6LA2 - chains J and O of the 38 polymer chains in the assembly; structure by X-ray diffraction, 3.89 A resolution.

== Chain J ==
Molecule: 343-nt DNA strand
From: other sequences
Sequence (343 nucleotides; row label = number of the first residue in the row):
     1 CGCTGTTTTT TTTCATGTGC CGGTCTCACA CGTGCCTGGA GACTAGTAAG CGCTTCTAGT
    61 GGCGGTTAAA ACGCGGTAGA CAGCGCGTAC GTGCGTTTAA GCGGTGCTAG AGCTGTCTAC
   121 GACCAATTGA GCGGCCTCGG CACCGGGATG CGTTTTTTTT TTCATACTCG AGCATGCTTT
   181 TTTTTTTCAT GTGCCGGTCT CACACGTGCC TGGAGACTAG TAAGCGCTTC TAGTGGCGGT
   241 TAAAACGCGG TAGACAGCGC GTACGTGCGT TTAAGCGGTG CTAGAGCTGT CTACGACCAA
   301 TTGAGCGGCC TCGGCACCGG GATGCGTTTT TTTTCAGCGG TAC

== Chain O ==
Protein: Histone H3.1
From: Homo sapiens
Reference sequence: P68431 (H31_HUMAN); residues 0-135 here correspond to UniProt positions 1-136 (UniProt number = residue number + 1)
Amino-acid sequence (136 residues; numbered 0 to 135; the number before each row is that of its first residue; numbering starts at 0):
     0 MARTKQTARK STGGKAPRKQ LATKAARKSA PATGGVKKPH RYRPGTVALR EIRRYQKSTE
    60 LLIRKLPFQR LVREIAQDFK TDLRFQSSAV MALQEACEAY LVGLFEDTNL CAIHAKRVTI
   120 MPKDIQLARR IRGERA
Disordered / not traced: 0-36
Swiss-Prot annotation at these positions:
  - modified residue: Arg2 (Asymmetric dimethylarginine), Thr3 (Phosphothreonine), Lys4 (Allysine), Gln5 (5-glutamyl dopamine), Thr6 (Phosphothreonine), Arg8 (Citrulline), Lys9 (N6,N6,N6-trimethyllysine), Ser10 (ADP-ribosylserine), Thr11 (Phosphothreonine), Lys14 (N6-(2-hydroxyisobutyryl)lysine), Arg17 (Asymmetric dimethylarginine), Lys18 (N6-(2-hydroxyisobutyryl)lysine), Lys23 (N6-(2-hydroxyisobutyryl)lysine), Arg26 (Citrulline), Lys27 (N6,N6,N6-trimethyllysine), Ser28 (ADP-ribosylserine), Lys36 (N6,N6,N6-trimethyllysine), Lys37 (N6-methyllysine), Tyr41 (Phosphotyrosine), Lys56 (N6,N6,N6-trimethyllysine) and 8 more in UniProt
  - lipidation: Lys18 (N6-decanoyllysine)

== Interface between chain J and chain O ==
Contacting residue pairs - 30 pairs, chain J then chain O:
  DA15(J) - His39(O)  phosphate contact
  DT16(J) - His39(O)  sugar contact
  DT16(J) - Tyr41(O)  sugar contact
  DG17(J) - Tyr41(O)  sugar contact
  DG17(J) - Arg49(O)  hydrogen bond to the phosphate
  DT18(J) - Arg49(O)  salt bridge to the phosphate
  DG19(J) - Lys56(O)  salt bridge to the phosphate
  DG91(J) - Arg40(O)  base contact
  DG91(J) - Pro43(O)  phosphate contact
  DG91(J) - Gly44(O)  hydrogen bond to the phosphate
  DT92(J) - Arg40(O)  hydrogen bond to the base
  DT92(J) - Tyr41(O)  sugar contact
  DT92(J) - Arg42(O)  phosphate contact
  DT92(J) - Pro43(O)  sugar contact
  DT92(J) - Gly44(O)  hydrogen bond to the phosphate
  DT92(J) - Thr45(O)  hydrogen bond to the phosphate
  DT92(J) - Val46(O)  hydrogen bond to the phosphate
  DT92(J) - Ala47(O)  hydrogen bond to the phosphate
  DG93(J) - His39(O)  phosphate contact
  DG93(J) - Arg40(O)  hydrogen bond to the sugar
  DG93(J) - Tyr41(O)  hydrogen bond to the phosphate
  DA100(J) - Arg63(O)  hydrogen bond to the sugar
  DA100(J) - Leu65(O)  phosphate contact
  DA100(J) - Pro66(O)  phosphate contact
  DA100(J) - Arg69(O)  salt bridge to the phosphate
  DG101(J) - Arg63(O)  sugar contact
  DG101(J) - Lys64(O)  hydrogen bond to the phosphate
  DG101(J) - Leu65(O)  phosphate contact
  DA109(J) - Arg83(O)  phosphate contact
  DG110(J) - Arg83(O)  salt bridge to the phosphate
Interface residues without a listed pair, chain J (14 interface residues in all): DC90, DG112
Interface residues without a listed pair, chain O (20 interface residues in all): Glu50, Gln85, Thr118

== In short ==
14 residues of chain J and 20 residues of chain O are in contact, with 11 hydrogen bonds and 4 salt bridges.
Polar pairs include DT92(J)-Arg40(O), DG93(J)-Arg40(O) and DA100(J)-Arg63(O).
Chain J is a 343-nt DNA strand (other sequences) and chain O is Histone H3.1 (Homo sapiens); the structure,
343 bp di-nucleosome harboring cohesive DNA termini assembled with linker histone H1.0, was determined by
X-ray diffraction together with 7COW, 6LER, 6L9Z and 6LAB from the same study.
